PDB entry 3G5D | X-ray diffraction, 2.20 A resolution | chain A

== Chain A ==
Protein: Proto-oncogene tyrosine-protein kinase Src
From: Gallus gallus
Notes: EC 2.7.10.2; fragment: kinase domain
UniProtKB: P00523 (SRC_CHICK); numbering as in UniProt (aligned over 251-533)
Sequence (286 residues; row label = number of the first residue in the row):
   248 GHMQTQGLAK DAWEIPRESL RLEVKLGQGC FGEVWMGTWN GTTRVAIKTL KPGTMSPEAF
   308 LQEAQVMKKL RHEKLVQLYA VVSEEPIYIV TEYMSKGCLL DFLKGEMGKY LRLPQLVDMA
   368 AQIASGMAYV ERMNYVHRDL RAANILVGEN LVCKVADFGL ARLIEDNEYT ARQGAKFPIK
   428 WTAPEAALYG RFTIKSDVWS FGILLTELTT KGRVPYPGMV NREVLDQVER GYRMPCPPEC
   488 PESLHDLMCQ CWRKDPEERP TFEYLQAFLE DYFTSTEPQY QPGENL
Unresolved in the structure: 248-256, 277-279, 298-302, 411-423
Differences from the reference sequence: expression tag (248-250); engineered mutation Cys345 (Ser in P00523)
Curated features (UniProtKB/Swiss-Prot):
  - active site: Asp386 (Proton acceptor)
  - binding site (ATP): Leu273 to Val281, Lys295
  - modified residue: Tyr416 (Phosphotyrosine), Tyr436 (Phosphotyrosine), Cys498 (S-nitrosocysteine), Tyr527 (Phosphotyrosine)
  - mutagenesis: Cys498 (C498A: Significant reduction in S-nitrosylation), Tyr527 (Y527F: Constitutively active)

== Overview ==
Curated annotation (UniProt) lists active-site residue Asp386, 10 ATP-binding residues and 2 mutagenesis
sites.
Chain A is Proto-oncogene tyrosine-protein kinase Src (Gallus gallus); the structure, Kinase domain of cSrc in
complex with Dasatinib, was determined by X-ray diffraction (same publication as 3F3V and 3F3W).
